PDB entry 8ZP9 | electron microscopy, 2.80 A resolution | chains F and M of the 9 polymer chains in the assembly

[Chain F]
Protein: CRISPR system Cascade subunit CasC
From: Candidatus Cloacimonetes bacterium ADurb.Bin088
UniProt: A0A1V6F8B5 (A0A1V6F8B5_9BACT); numbering as in UniProt (aligned over 1-378)
Sequence (378 residues; row label = number of the first residue in the row):
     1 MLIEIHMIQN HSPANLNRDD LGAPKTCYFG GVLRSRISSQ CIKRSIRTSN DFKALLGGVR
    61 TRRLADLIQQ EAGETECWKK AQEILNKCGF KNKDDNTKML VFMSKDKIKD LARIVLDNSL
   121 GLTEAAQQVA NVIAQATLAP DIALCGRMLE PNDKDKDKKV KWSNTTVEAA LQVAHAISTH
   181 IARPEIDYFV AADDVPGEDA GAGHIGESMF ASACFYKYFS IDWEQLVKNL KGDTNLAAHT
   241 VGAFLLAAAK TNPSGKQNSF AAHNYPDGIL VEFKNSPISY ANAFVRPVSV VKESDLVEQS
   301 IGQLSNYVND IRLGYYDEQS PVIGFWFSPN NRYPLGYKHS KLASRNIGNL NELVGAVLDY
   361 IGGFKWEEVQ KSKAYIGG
Unresolved in the structure: 93-96, 373-378

[Chain M]
Molecule: 60-nt DNA strand
Sequence (60 nucleotides; numbered 1 to 60; the number before each row is that of its first residue):
     1 CGGAGAGCTT GACATGTGTG CTAAGCGCAC CTAATTTCCT GACGGCAATC CTTACCAGCT
Unresolved in the structure: 1-19, 53-60

[Chain F / chain M interface]
Residue-residue contacts (16):
  Arg62(F) with DG44(M), hydrogen bond to the phosphate; DG45(M), salt bridge to the phosphate
  Glu150(F) with DA47(M), sugar contact; DA48(M), sugar contact; DT49(M), phosphate contact
  Pro151(F) with DA47(M), phosphate contact; DA48(M), phosphate contact
  Asn152(F) with DA47(M), phosphate contact; DA48(M), phosphate contact
  Asp153(F) with DA48(M), hydrogen bond to the phosphate
  Ala202(F) with DC38(M), sugar contact
  Gly203(F) with DC39(M), sugar contact
  His204(F) with DC39(M), hydrogen bond to the phosphate; DT40(M), hydrogen bond to the base
  Ile205(F) with DC38(M), base contact; DC39(M), hydrogen bond to the sugar
Other interface residues (no listed pair), chain F (11 interface residues in all): Met148, Gly201

[Overview]
The interface between chain F and chain M involves 11 residues on one side and 8 on the other; the contacts
include 5 hydrogen bonds and 1 salt bridge. Among the polar pairs are His204(F)-DT40(M), Ile205(F)-DC39(M) and
Arg62(F)-DG44(M).
Chain F is CRISPR system Cascade subunit CasC (Candidatus Cloacimonetes bacterium ADurb.Bin088) and chain M is
a 60-nt DNA strand; the structure, Cryo-EM structure of Cas5-HNH Cascade bound with sDNA, Conf2, was
determined by electron microscopy, deposited together with 8ZM3, 8ZOL, 9JXS and 8ZP7.
